Entry 3UTE (X-ray diffraction, 2.35 A resolution); this record covers chains A and C of the 4 polymer chains in the assembly.

# Chain A (and C)
Molecule: UDP-galactopyranose mutase
From: Aspergillus fumigatus
Notes: EC 5.4.99.9; chain C of this document is another copy of the same molecule, construct and numbering; everything in this record applies to it too
Reference sequence: Q4W1X2 (Q4W1X2_ASPFM); numbering as in UniProt (aligned over 1-510)
Amino-acid sequence (513 residues; numbered -2 to 510; the number before each row is that of its first residue; numbers below 1 keep their minus sign (Ala-2 is residue -2)):
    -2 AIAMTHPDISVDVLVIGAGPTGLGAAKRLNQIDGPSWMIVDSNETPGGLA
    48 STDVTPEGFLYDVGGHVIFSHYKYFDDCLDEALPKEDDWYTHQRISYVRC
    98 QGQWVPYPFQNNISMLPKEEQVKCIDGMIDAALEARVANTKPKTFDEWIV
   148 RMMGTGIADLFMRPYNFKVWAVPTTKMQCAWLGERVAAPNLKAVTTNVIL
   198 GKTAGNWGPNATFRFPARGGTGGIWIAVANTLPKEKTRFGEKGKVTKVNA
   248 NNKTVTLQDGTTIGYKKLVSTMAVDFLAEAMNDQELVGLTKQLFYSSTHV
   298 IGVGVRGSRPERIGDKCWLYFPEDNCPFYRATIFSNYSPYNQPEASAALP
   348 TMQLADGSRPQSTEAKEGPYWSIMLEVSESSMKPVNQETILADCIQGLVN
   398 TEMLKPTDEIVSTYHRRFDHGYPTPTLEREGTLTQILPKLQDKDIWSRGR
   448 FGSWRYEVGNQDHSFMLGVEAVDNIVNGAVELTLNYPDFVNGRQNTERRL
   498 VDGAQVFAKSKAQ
Unresolved in the structure: -2 to 2, 508-510 (chain C: -2 to 2, 507-510)
Sequence notes: expression tag (-2 to 0); engineered mutation Ala344 (Lys in Q4W1X2), Ala345 (Lys in Q4W1X2)
Small-molecule neighbours: FAD (flavin-adenine dinucleotide): Ile13, Gly14, Ala15, Gly16, Pro17, Thr18, Gly19, Val37, Asp38, Ser39, Gly44, Gly45, Leu46, Ala47, Val60, Gly61, Gly62, His63, Gly240, Lys241, Val242, Thr268, Met269, Thr295, Phe415, His417, Gly418, Arg445, Gly446, Arg447, Gly456, Asn457, Gln458, Ser461
Swiss-Prot annotation at these positions:
  - binding site (FAD): Thr18, Asp38, Leu46, Gly61, His63, Val242, Arg327, Arg447, Gly456, Asn457, Gln458, Ser461
  - binding site (UDP-alpha-D-galactose): Gly61, Gly62, Tyr104, Gln107, Met159, Tyr162, Asn163, Trp167, Arg182, Asn207, Tyr317, Arg327, Tyr419, Tyr453, Asn457
  - binding site (NADH): His68, Arg91, Ser93, Tyr419, Arg447, Asn457
  - binding site (NADPH): His68, Arg91, Ser93, Tyr104, Asn203, Trp315, Tyr317, Tyr419, Arg447, Asn457, His460
What the authors report for this chain:
  - mutagenesis - K344A/K345A: unchanged catalytic activity
  - contacts within the chain: Arg133-Val134 (hydrogen bond)
  - self-association interface (contacts with another copy of this molecule): Lys115 to Val134
  - binding site for sulfate ion: His63

# Interface between chain A and chain C
Residue-residue contacts - 48 pairs, chain A then chain C:
  Asp9(A) - Phe504(C)
  Arg25(A) - Asn474(C)  hydrogen bond (side chain-backbone)
  Pro32(A) - Phe504(C)  hydrophobic
  Arg133(A) - Val134(C)  hydrogen bond (side chain-backbone)
  Arg133(A) - Asn136(C)
  Val134(A) - Arg133(C)  hydrogen bond (backbone-side chain)
  Asn136(A) - Arg133(C)
  Lys263(A) - Phe504(C)
  Lys264(A) - Phe504(C)
  Asn471(A) - Glu494(C)
  Ile472(A) - Gly500(C)
  Ile472(A) - Phe504(C)  hydrophobic
  Val473(A) - Asp499(C)
  Val473(A) - Gly500(C)
  Val473(A) - Ala501(C)  hydrogen bond (backbone-backbone)
  Asn474(A) - Arg25(C)  hydrogen bond (backbone-side chain)
  Asn474(A) - Asn474(C)
  Asn474(A) - Asp499(C)
  Gly475(A) - Glu494(C)
  Gly475(A) - Arg495(C)  hydrogen bond (backbone-backbone)
  Gly475(A) - Asp499(C)
  Ala476(A) - Glu494(C)
  Val477(A) - Arg490(C)
  Val477(A) - Glu494(C)
  Leu479(A) - Phe486(C)  hydrophobic
  Tyr483(A) - Phe486(C)  hydrophobic
  Tyr483(A) - Arg490(C)  hydrogen bond
  Phe486(A) - Leu479(C)  hydrophobic
  Phe486(A) - Tyr483(C)  hydrophobic
  Arg490(A) - Val477(C)
  Arg490(A) - Tyr483(C)  hydrogen bond
  Glu494(A) - Asn471(C)
  Glu494(A) - Gly475(C)
  Glu494(A) - Ala476(C)
  Glu494(A) - Val477(C)
  Arg495(A) - Gly475(C)  hydrogen bond (backbone-backbone)
  Asp499(A) - Val473(C)
  Asp499(A) - Asn474(C)
  Asp499(A) - Gly475(C)
  Gly500(A) - Ile472(C)
  Gly500(A) - Val473(C)
  Ala501(A) - Val473(C)  hydrogen bond (backbone-backbone)
  Phe504(A) - Asp9(C)
  Phe504(A) - Pro32(C)  hydrophobic
  Phe504(A) - Lys263(C)
  Phe504(A) - Lys264(C)
  Phe504(A) - Ile472(C)  hydrophobic
  Ser507(A) - Lys263(C)
Other interface residues (no listed pair), chain A (28 interface residues in all): Ala135, Asp470
Other interface residues (no listed pair), chain C (28 interface residues in all): Val10, Ala135, Asp470

# In short
Chain A and chain C each contribute 28 residues to their interface, with 10 hydrogen bonds. Polar contacts
include Arg25(A)-Asn474(C), Arg133(A)-Val134(C) and Tyr483(A)-Arg490(C). Bound to chain A: flavin-adenine
dinucleotide. The paper reports a binding site for sulfate ion at His63(A); K344A/K345A of chain A leave
catalytic activity unchanged.
Both chains are UDP-galactopyranose mutase (Aspergillus fumigatus). Entry 3UTE (Crystal structure of
Aspergillus fumigatus UDP galactopyranose mutase sulfate complex) was determined by X-ray diffraction (same
publication as 3UTF, 3UTG and 3UTH).
